Entry 7VMG (X-ray diffraction, 2.39 A resolution); this record covers chains B and E of the 6 polymer chains in the assembly.

# Chain B
Molecule: Tubulin beta-2B chain
From: Bos taurus
UniProtKB: Q6B856 (TBB2B_BOVIN); the author numbering skips numbers that UniProt does not, so the offset changes along the chain: 1-358 = UniProt 1-358; 367-453 = UniProt 359-445
Chain sequence (445 residues; each row starts with the number of its first residue; note: 8 numbers in that range are skipped by the numbering (no residue carries them; nothing is unmodelled there)):
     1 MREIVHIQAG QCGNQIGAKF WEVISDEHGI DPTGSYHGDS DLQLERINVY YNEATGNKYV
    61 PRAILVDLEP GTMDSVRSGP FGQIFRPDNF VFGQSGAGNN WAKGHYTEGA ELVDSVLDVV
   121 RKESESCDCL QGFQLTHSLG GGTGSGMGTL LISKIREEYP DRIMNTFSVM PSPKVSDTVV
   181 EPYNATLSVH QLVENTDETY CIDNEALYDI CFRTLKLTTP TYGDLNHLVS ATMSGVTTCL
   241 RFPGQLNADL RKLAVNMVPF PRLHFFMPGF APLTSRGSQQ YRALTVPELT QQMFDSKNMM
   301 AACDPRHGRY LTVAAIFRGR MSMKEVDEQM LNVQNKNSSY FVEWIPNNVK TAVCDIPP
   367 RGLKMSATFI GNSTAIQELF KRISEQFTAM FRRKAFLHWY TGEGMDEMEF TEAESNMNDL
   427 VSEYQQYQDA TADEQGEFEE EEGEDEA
Disordered / not traced: 1, 277-279, 437-453
Ion coordination: Mg2+: Gln11 (together with GDP)
Ligand contacts:
  - 7PB (N-[3-[[6-[(3-methoxyphenyl)amino]pyrimidin-4-yl]amino]phenyl]cyclopropanecarboxamide): Asn165, Phe167, Glu198, Tyr200, Val236, Thr237, Cys239, Leu240, Leu246, Asn247, Ala248, Asp249, Leu250, Lys252, Leu253, Asn256, Met257, Thr312, Val313, Ala314, Ile316, Asn348, Lys350
  - GDP (guanosine-5'-diphosphate): Gly10, Gln11, Cys12, Gln15, Ile16, Asp67, Ala97, Asn99, Ser138, Gly140, Gly141, Gly142, Thr143, Gly144, Val169, Pro171, Val175, Ser176, Asp177, Glu181, Asn204, Leu207, Tyr222, Leu225, Asn226
UniProt features mapped onto this chain:
  - motif: Met1 to Ile4 (MREI motif)
  - binding site (GTP): Gln11, Glu69, Ser138, Gly142, Thr143, Gly144, Asn204, Asn226
  - binding site (Mg(2+)): Glu69
  - modified residue: Ser40 (Phosphoserine), Thr55 (Phosphothreonine), Lys58 (N6-acetyllysine), Ser172 (Phosphoserine), Thr285 (Phosphothreonine), Thr290 (Phosphothreonine), Arg318 (Omega-N-methylarginine), Glu446 (5-glutamyl polyglutamate)
  - cross-link (Glycyl lysine isopeptide (Lys-Gly)): Lys58 (interchain with G-Cter in ubiquitin), Lys324 (interchain with G-Cter in ubiquitin)

# Chain E
Molecule: Stathmin-4
From: Rattus norvegicus
UniProtKB: P63043 (STMN4_RAT); residues 5-145 here correspond to UniProt positions 49-189 (UniProt number = residue number + 44)
Chain sequence (143 residues; numbered 3 to 145; the number before each row is that of its first residue):
     3 MADMEVIELN KCTSGQSFEV ILKPPSFDGV PEFNASLPRR RDPSLEEIQK KLEAAEERRK
    63 YQEAELLKHL AEKREHEREV IQKAIEENNN FIKMAKEKLA QKMESNKENR EAHLAAMLER
   123 LQEKDKHAEE VRKNKELKEE ASR
Disordered / not traced: 3-5, 29-43, 144-145
Sequence notes: expression tag (3-4)
UniProt features mapped onto this chain:
  - modified residue: Ser46 (Phosphoserine)

# Interface between chain B and chain E
Contacting residue pairs (24; chain B residue first):
  His105(B) - Lys75(E)  hydrogen bond
  Tyr106(B) - His78(E)  hydrogen bond
  Tyr106(B) - Glu79(E)
  Tyr106(B) - Val82(E)  hydrophobic
  Tyr106(B) - Ile83(E)
  Leu150(B) - Glu79(E)
  Ser153(B) - Arg76(E)  hydrogen bond
  Lys154(B) - Arg76(E)
  Lys154(B) - Glu79(E)  salt bridge
  Arg156(B) - Leu68(E)
  Glu157(B) - Leu72(E)
  Glu157(B) - Arg76(E)  salt bridge
  Pro160(B) - Glu65(E)
  Pro160(B) - Leu68(E)  hydrophobic
  Gln191(B) - Lys75(E)
  Thr407(B) - Glu89(E)
  Glu409(B) - Val82(E)
  Glu409(B) - Ala86(E)
  Gly410(B) - Val82(E)
  Gly410(B) - Lys85(E)
  Gly410(B) - Ala86(E)
  Met411(B) - Val82(E)
  Asp412(B) - Lys85(E)  salt bridge
  Glu415(B) - His78(E)  salt bridge
Also at the interface, not in a pair above, chain B (17 interface residues in all): Thr107, Gly408
Also at the interface, not in a pair above, chain E (14 interface residues in all): Leu69, Asn90

# Overview
17 residues of chain B face 14 of chain E across their interface; the contacts include 3 hydrogen bonds and 4
salt bridges. Among the polar pairs are Lys154(B)-Glu79(E), Glu157(B)-Arg76(E) and Asp412(B)-Lys85(E). Bound
to chain B: GDP and compound 7PB.
Here chain B is Tubulin beta-2B chain (Bos taurus) and chain E is Stathmin-4 (Rattus norvegicus). Entry 7VMG
(Crystal structure of tubulin with 17j) was determined by X-ray diffraction.
